Entry 4MBK (X-ray diffraction, 1.46 A resolution); this record covers chain A.

[Chain A]
Molecule: Beta-lactamase SHV-1
Source organism: Klebsiella pneumoniae
Notes: EC 3.5.2.6; fragment: SHV-1 beta-lactamase
UniProtKB: P0AD64 (BLA1_KLEPN); the author numbering skips numbers that UniProt does not, so the offset changes along the chain: 26-238 = UniProt 22-234; 240-252 = UniProt 235-247; 254-292 = UniProt 248-286
Chain sequence (265 residues; row label = number of the first residue in the row; note: 2 numbers in that range are skipped by the numbering (no residue carries them; nothing is unmodelled there)):
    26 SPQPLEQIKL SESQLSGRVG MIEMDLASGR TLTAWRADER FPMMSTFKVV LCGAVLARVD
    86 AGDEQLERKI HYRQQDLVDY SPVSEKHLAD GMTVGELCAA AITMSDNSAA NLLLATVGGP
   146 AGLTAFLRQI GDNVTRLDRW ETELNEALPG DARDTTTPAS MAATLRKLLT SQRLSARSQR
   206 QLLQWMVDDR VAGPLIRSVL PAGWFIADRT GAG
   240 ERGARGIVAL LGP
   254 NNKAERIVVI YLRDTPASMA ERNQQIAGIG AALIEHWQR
Differences from the reference sequence: engineered mutation Arg234 (Lys230 in P0AD64)
Swiss-Prot annotation at these positions:
  - active site: Ser70 (Nucleophile), Glu168 (Proton acceptor)
  - binding site (a beta-lactam): Lys73, Ser130, Glu166
Disulfides: Cys77-Cys123
Covalently attached groups: compound SA2 linked to Ser70
Small-molecule neighbours:
  - cyclohexyl-hexyl-beta-D-maltoside (MA4), molecule 1: Ala217, Leu220, Ile221, Val224, Thr235, Arg244, Ile246, Asn276, Ile279, Ala280
  - cyclohexyl-hexyl-beta-D-maltoside (MA4), molecule 2: Ile221, Val224, Leu225, Pro226, Ile231, Ile246, Ala248, Leu250, Val261, Ile263, Ile279, Ala280, Gly283, Ala284, Ile287, Glu288
  - SA2 ((3R)-4-[(4-carboxybutanoyl)oxy]-N-[(1E)-3-oxoprop-1-en-1-yl]-3-sulfino-D-valine): Met69, Asp104, Tyr105, Ser130, Asn132, Glu166, Thr167, Asn170, Val216, Arg234, Thr235, Gly236, Ala237, Arg244
What the authors report for this chain:
  - binding site for SA2: Ser70, Ser130, Asn132, Arg234, Thr235, Arg244
  - mutagenesis - K234R (2-fold): decreased binding to SA2
  - mutagenesis - K234R: decreased binding to clavulanate
  - mutagenesis - K234R: decreased binding to sulbactam
  - conformationally variable residues (order/disorder transition, side-chain flip): Lys73, Ser130, Arg164 to Asp179, Arg234
  - contacts within the chain: Lys73-Glu166 (salt bridge)
  - catalytic residues: Glu166 (proposed by the authors, not directly observed)

[In short]
Chain A binds cyclohexyl-hexyl-beta-D-maltoside. Covalently linked compound SA2: at Ser70. Curated annotation
(UniProt) lists active-site residues Ser70 and Glu168 and 3 beta-lactam-binding residues. The paper reports
the catalytic residue Glu166; K234R reduces binding to SA2.
Chain A is Beta-lactamase SHV-1 (Klebsiella pneumoniae); the structure, Crystal structure of K234R
inhibitor-resistant variant of SHV beta-lactamase in complex with SA2-13, was determined by X-ray diffraction,
deposited together with 4MBF and 4MBH.
